Entry 7EBG (X-ray diffraction, 1.95 A resolution); this record covers chains A and B.

[Chain A (and B)]
Molecule: [Pyruvate dehydrogenase (acetyl-transferring)] kinase isozyme 4, mitochondrial
From: Homo sapiens
Notes: EC 2.7.11.2; chain B of this document is another copy of the same molecule, construct and numbering; everything in this record applies to it too
UniProtKB: Q16654 (PDK4_HUMAN); residue numbers follow UniProt; this construct covers 10-411
Chain sequence (404 residues; row label = number of the first residue in the row):
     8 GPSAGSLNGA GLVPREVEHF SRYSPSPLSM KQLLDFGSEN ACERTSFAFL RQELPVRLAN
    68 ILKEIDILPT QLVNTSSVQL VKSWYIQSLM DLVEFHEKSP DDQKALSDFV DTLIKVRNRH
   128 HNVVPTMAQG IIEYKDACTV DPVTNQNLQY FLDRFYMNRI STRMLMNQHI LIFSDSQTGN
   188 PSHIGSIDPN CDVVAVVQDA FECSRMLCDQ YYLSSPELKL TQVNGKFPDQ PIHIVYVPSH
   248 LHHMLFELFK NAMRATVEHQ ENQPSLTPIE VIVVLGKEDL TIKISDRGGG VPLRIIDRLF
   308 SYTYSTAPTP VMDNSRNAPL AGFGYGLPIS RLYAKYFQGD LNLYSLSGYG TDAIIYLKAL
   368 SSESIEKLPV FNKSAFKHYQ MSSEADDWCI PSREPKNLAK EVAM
Unresolved in the structure: 8-19, 45-49, 182-186, 268-272, 310-330, 389-393, 398-411 (chain B: 8-19, 46-49, 143-149, 319-325, 387-411)
Construct notes: expression tag (8-9)
UniProt features mapped onto this chain:
  - binding site (ATP): E254 to R261, D293, S312, T313, G329 to L334
  - site (Interaction with the other subunit in the homodimer): Y157, R161, W395
  - mutagenesis: Y157 (Y157F: Loss of activity), R161 (R161A: Loss of activity), D394 (D394A: Loss of activity; when associated with A-395), W395 (W395A: Loss of activity; when associated with A-394)
Ligand contacts: 3,3-dimethyl-7-(methylamino)-1H-indol-2-one (J0L): L255, N258, A259, A262, I291, D293, G295, V298, L306, L334, L350, T358, A360

[How chain A and chain B interact]
Contacting residue pairs (65; chain A residue first):
  V230(A) - G355(B)
  V230(A) - Y356(B)  hydrophobic
  I279(A) - L353(B)  hydrophobic
  I279(A) - Y356(B)
  V281(A) - L353(B)  hydrophobic
  V281(A) - S354(B)
  V281(A) - G355(B)
  V281(A) - Y356(B)  hydrophobic
  L282(A) - S354(B)
  G283(A) - S354(B)  hydrogen bond (backbone-backbone)
  E285(A) - P299(B)
  E285(A) - R301(B)  salt bridge
  D286(A) - P299(B)
  D286(A) - L300(B)  hydrogen bond (side chain-backbone)
  T288(A) - L353(B)
  K290(A) - L353(B)
  K290(A) - D359(B)  salt bridge
  P299(A) - E285(B)
  P299(A) - D286(B)
  L300(A) - D286(B)  hydrogen bond (backbone-side chain)
  L300(A) - Y363(B)  hydrophobic
  R301(A) - E285(B)  salt bridge
  D347(A) - L300(B)
  N349(A) - Y351(B)
  L350(A) - Y351(B)
  Y351(A) - Y351(B)  hydrophobic
  Y351(A) - D359(B)  hydrogen bond
  Y351(A) - I361(B)  hydrophobic
  Y351(A) - Y363(B)
  S352(A) - Y363(B)  hydrogen bond (backbone-side chain)
  L353(A) - I279(B)  hydrophobic
  L353(A) - V281(B)  hydrophobic
  L353(A) - T288(B)
  L353(A) - K290(B)
  S354(A) - V281(B)
  S354(A) - L282(B)
  S354(A) - G283(B)  hydrogen bond (backbone-backbone)
  G355(A) - V230(B)
  G355(A) - G232(B)
  G355(A) - V281(B)
  Y356(A) - V230(B)  hydrophobic
  Y356(A) - I279(B)
  Y356(A) - V281(B)  hydrophobic
  D359(A) - K290(B)  salt bridge
  I361(A) - S352(B)
  Y363(A) - L300(B)  hydrophobic
  Y363(A) - Y351(B)
  Y363(A) - S352(B)  hydrogen bond (side chain-backbone)
  D394(A) - Y157(B)
  D394(A) - R161(B)  hydrogen bond (backbone-side chain)
  D394(A) - P376(B)
  D394(A) - V377(B)  hydrogen bond (backbone-backbone)
  D394(A) - N379(B)
  D394(A) - S381(B)
  W395(A) - R161(B)
  W395(A) - M164(B)  hydrophobic
  W395(A) - K374(B)
  W395(A) - L375(B)
  W395(A) - P376(B)
  W395(A) - V377(B)
  C396(A) - S31(B)  hydrogen bond
  C396(A) - P32(B)
  C396(A) - K374(B)
  C396(A) - L375(B)  hydrogen bond (backbone-backbone)
  C396(A) - V377(B)  hydrophobic
Other interface residues (no listed pair), chain A (30 interface residues in all): G232, K284, V298
Other interface residues (no listed pair), chain B (38 interface residues in all): P34, D160, K284, D347, A382

[Overview]
30 residues of chain A face 38 of chain B across their interface, with 11 hydrogen bonds and 4 salt bridges.
Among the polar pairs are E285(A)-R301(B), K290(A)-D359(B) and D286(A)-L300(B). Ligands of chain A:
3,3-dimethyl-7-(methylamino)-1H-indol-2-one.
Both chains are [Pyruvate dehydrogenase (acetyl-transferring)] kinase isozyme 4, mitochondrial (Homo sapiens).
Entry 7EBG (Crystal structure of human pyruvate dehydrogenase kinase 4 in complex with compound 7) was
determined by X-ray diffraction (same publication as 7EA0, 7EAS, 7EAT, 7EBB and 7EBH).
